PDB entry 6O47 | X-ray diffraction, 2.20 A resolution | chain A

Chain A:
Name: Cyclic GMP-AMP synthase
Organism: Homo sapiens
Notes: EC 2.7.7.86
UniProtKB: Q8N884 (CGAS_HUMAN); residue numbers follow UniProt; this construct covers 152-522
Chain sequence (372 residues; row label = number of the first residue in the row):
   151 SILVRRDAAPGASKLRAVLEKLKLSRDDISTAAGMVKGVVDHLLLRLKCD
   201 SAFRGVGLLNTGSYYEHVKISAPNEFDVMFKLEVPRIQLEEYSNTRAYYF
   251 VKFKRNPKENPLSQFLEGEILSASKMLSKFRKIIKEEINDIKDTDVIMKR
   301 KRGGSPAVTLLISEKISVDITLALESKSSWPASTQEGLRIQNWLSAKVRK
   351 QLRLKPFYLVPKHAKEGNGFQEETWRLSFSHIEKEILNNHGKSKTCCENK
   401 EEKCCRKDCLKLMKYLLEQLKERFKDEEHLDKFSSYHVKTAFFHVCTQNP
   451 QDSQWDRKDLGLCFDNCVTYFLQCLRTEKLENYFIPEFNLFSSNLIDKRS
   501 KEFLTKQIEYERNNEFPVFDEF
Unresolved in the structure: 151-161, 257-260, 291-294, 366-370, 521-522
Differences from the reference sequence: expression tag (151); engineered mutation Glu427 (Lys in Q8N884), Glu428 (Lys in Q8N884)
Ion coordination: Zn2+: His390, Cys396, Cys397, Cys404
Small-molecule neighbours: AEV / LLS: Val218, Lys219, Asp227, Ala247, Ser305, Pro306, Thr321, Lys362, Arg376, Leu377, Ser380, Leu417, Glu418, Lys421, Ser434, Ser435, Tyr436, Lys439, Asn482, Ile485, Phe488, Leu490
Curated features (UniProtKB/Swiss-Prot):
  - region: Lys384 to Lys407 (DNA-binding)
  - motif: Leu169 to Leu174 (Nuclear export signal), Asp295 to Ser305 (Nuclear localization signal), Lys299 to Arg302 (KRKR-loop)
  - binding site (GTP): Thr211, Asp319, Arg376 to Glu383
  - binding site (ATP): Ser213, Glu225 to Asp227, Ser380 to Glu383, Lys414, Ser435 to Lys439
  - binding site (Mg(2+)): Glu225, Asp227, Asp319
  - binding site (2',3'-cGAMP): Asp227, Asp319, Lys362, Arg376
  - binding site (Zn(2+)): His390, Cys396, Cys397, Cys404
  - site: Asp157, Ala158 (Cleavage), Lys187 (Important for preferential detection of curved long DNA), Leu195 (Important for preferential detection of curved long DNA), Arg255 (Arginine-anchor), Asp319, Ile320 (Cleavage)
  - modified residue: Asp191 (PolyADP-ribosyl aspartic acid), Asn210 (Microbial infection: Deamidated asparagine), Ser213 (Phosphoserine), Tyr215 (Phosphotyrosine), Glu286 (5-glutamyl polyglutamate), Ser305 (Phosphoserine), Glu314 (5-glutamyl glutamate), Lys384 (N6-acetyllysine), Asn389 (Microbial infection: Deamidated asparagine), Lys392 (N6-acetyllysine), Lys394 (N6-acetyllysine), Lys414 (N6-acetyllysine), Ser434 (Phosphoserine), Ser435 (Phosphoserine), Gln451 (Microbial infection: Deamidated glutamine), Gln454 (Microbial infection: Deamidated glutamine), Lys506 (N6-methyllysine)
  - lipidation (S-palmitoyl cysteine): Cys404, Cys405, Cys474
  - cross-link (Glycyl lysine isopeptide (Lys-Gly)): Lys173 (interchain with G-Cter in ubiquitin), Lys231 (interchain with G-Cter in SUMO), Lys285 (interchain with G-Cter in ubiquitin), Lys347 (interchain with G-Cter in SUMO), Lys384 (interchain with G-Cter in SUMO), Lys394 (interchain with G-Cter in SUMO), Lys411 (interchain with G-Cter in ubiquitin), Lys414 (interchain with G-Cter in ubiquitin), Lys479 (interchain with G-Cter in SUMO)
  - natural variant: Gly303 (G303E: Found in patients with tumors), Lys432 (K432T: Found in patients with uterine endometrioid carcinoma)
  - mutagenesis: Asp157 (D157A: No effect on type I IFN and RSAD2 induction. Highly decreases cleavage by CASP1 and enhances type I IFN and enhances RSAD2 induction upon DNA virus infection ...), Leu169 to Leu174 (Abolished export from the nucleus to the cytosol in response to DNA stimulation), Lys171 to Leu174 (Abolishes DNA-binding but does not affect translocation to the nucleus following treatment with etoposide; when associated with A-407), Lys171 (K171A: No effect on stimulation of interferon production), Leu172 (L172A: Impaired type-I interferon production in response to DNA stimulation), Lys173 (K173A: Strongly reduces enzyme activity and stimulation of interferon production; when associated with A-176. No effect on stimulation of interferon production ...), Leu174 (L174N: Strongly reduces enzyme activity and stimulation of interferon production), Arg176 (R176A: Strongly reduces enzyme activity and stimulation of interferon production; when associated with A-173), Lys187 (K187N: Induces alteration of the DNA-binding surface and leads to increased synthesis of cyclic GMP-AMP (cGAMP); when associated with R-195), Asp191 (D191A: Abolished poly-ADP-ribosylation by PARP1, stimulating interferon production), Leu195 (L195R: Induces alteration of the DNA-binding surface and leads to increased synthesis of cyclic GMP-AMP (cGAMP); when associated with N-187), Asn210 to Tyr214 (Abolishes DNA-binding but does not affect translocation to the nucleus following treatment with etoposide; when associated with A-384), 58 further mutagenesis entries in UniProt
What the authors report for this chain:
  - binding site for the ligand AEV: Lys362, Arg376, Tyr436
  - binding site for the ligand LLS: Lys362, Arg376
  - mutagenesis - K275E, K279E, K279E/K282E, R300E (4-fold): decreased catalytic activity
  - mutagenesis - K275E/K285E, K282E, K285E, R300A/K301A, R300E/K301E: abolished catalytic activity
  - disease-associated variants - G303E (1.4-fold), K432T (2-fold): decreased catalytic activity

Overview:
Chain A binds AEV / LLS. Curated annotation (UniProt) lists 10 GTP-binding residues, 14 ATP-binding residues,
3 Mg2+-binding residues and 4 residues binding 2',3'-cGAMP. From the paper: a binding site for the ligand AEV
at Lys362, Arg376 and Tyr436; K275E, K279E and K279E/K282E, among others, reduce catalytic activity; 11
substitutions were tested in all.
Chain A is Cyclic GMP-AMP synthase (Homo sapiens); the structure, human cGAS core domain (K427E/K428E) bound
with RU-521, was determined by X-ray diffraction together with 6EDC from the same study.
